Entry 1HG0 (X-ray diffraction, 1.90 A resolution); this record covers chains A and D of the 4 polymer chains in the assembly.

# Chain A (and D)
Protein: L-asparaginase
From: Erwinia chrysanthemi
Notes: EC 3.5.1.1; chain D of this document is another copy of the same molecule, construct and numbering; everything in this record applies to it too
Reference sequence: P06608 (ASPG_ERWCH); residues 1-327 here correspond to UniProt positions 22-348 (UniProt number = residue number + 21)
Chain sequence (327 residues; each row starts with the number of its first residue):
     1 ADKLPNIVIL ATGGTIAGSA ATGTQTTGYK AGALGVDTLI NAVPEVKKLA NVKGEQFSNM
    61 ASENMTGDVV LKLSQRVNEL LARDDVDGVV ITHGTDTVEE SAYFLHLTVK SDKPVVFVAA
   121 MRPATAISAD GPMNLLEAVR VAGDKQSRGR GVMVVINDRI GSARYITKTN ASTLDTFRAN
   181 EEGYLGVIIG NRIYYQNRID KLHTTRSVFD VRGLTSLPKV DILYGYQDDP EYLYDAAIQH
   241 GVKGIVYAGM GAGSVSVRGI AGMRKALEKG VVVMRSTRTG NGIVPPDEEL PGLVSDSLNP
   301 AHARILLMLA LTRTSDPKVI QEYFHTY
Sequence notes: variant Ile-156 (Leu177 in P06608), Arg-178 (Lys199 in P06608), Leu-267 (Met288 in P06608), Met-274 (Ile295 in P06608)
Small-molecule neighbours: succinic acid (SIN): Gly-14, Thr-15, Tyr-29, Ala-31, Met-60, Ala-61, Ser-62, Glu-63, Gly-94, Thr-95, Asp-96, Ala-120, Met-121, Lys-168

# Interface between chain A and chain D
Pairs across the interface (48):
  Arg-150(A) with Asp-200(D), salt bridge
  Arg-159(A) with Glu-181(D), salt bridge
  Tyr-165(A) with Gln-196(D), hydrogen bond (side chain-backbone)
  Glu-181(A) with Arg-159(D), salt bridge; Gly-183(D); Tyr-184(D), hydrogen bond (backbone-backbone); Val-187(D); Gln-196(D), hydrogen bond (backbone-side chain)
  Glu-182(A) with Glu-182(D); Gly-183(D); Gln-196(D); Asn-197(D), hydrogen bond (backbone-side chain)
  Gly-183(A) with Glu-181(D); Glu-182(D); Gly-183(D)
  Tyr-184(A) with Glu-181(D), hydrogen bond (backbone-backbone)
  Val-187(A) with Ile-283(D), hydrophobic
  Ile-189(A) with Ile-283(D), hydrophobic
  Arg-192(A) with His-325(D)
  Tyr-194(A) with Ile-283(D); Pro-286(D); Asp-296(D)
  Tyr-195(A) with Asp-200(D); Lys-201(D)
  Gln-196(A) with Tyr-165(D), hydrogen bond (backbone-side chain); Glu-181(D), hydrogen bond (side chain-backbone); Glu-182(D); Ile-199(D); Asp-200(D), hydrogen bond (backbone-backbone)
  Asn-197(A) with Tyr-165(D); Glu-182(D), hydrogen bond (side chain-backbone); Asn-197(D); Arg-198(D)
  Arg-198(A) with Asn-197(D); Arg-198(D), hydrogen bond (backbone-backbone); Asp-200(D), salt bridge
  Ile-199(A) with Gln-196(D); Asn-197(D)
  Asp-200(A) with Arg-150(D), salt bridge; Tyr-195(D); Gln-196(D), hydrogen bond (backbone-backbone); Arg-198(D), salt bridge
  Lys-201(A) with Tyr-195(D)
  Ile-283(A) with Val-187(D), hydrophobic; Tyr-194(D)
  Pro-286(A) with Tyr-194(D)
  Asp-296(A) with Tyr-194(D)
  His-325(A) with Arg-192(D), hydrogen bond
Also at the interface, not in a pair above, chain A (23 interface residues in all): Pro-285
Also at the interface, not in a pair above, chain D (23 interface residues in all): Ile-189, Pro-285

# Summary
Chain A and chain D each contribute 23 residues to their interface; the contacts include 12 hydrogen bonds and
6 salt bridges. Among the polar pairs are Arg-150(A)/Asp-200(D), Arg-159(A)/Glu-181(D) and
Arg-198(A)/Asp-200(D). Ligands of chain A: succinic acid.
Chain A and chain D are both L-asparaginase (Erwinia chrysanthemi); the structure, X-ray structure of the
complex between Erwinia chrysanthemi L-asparaginase and succinic acid, was determined by X-ray diffraction,
deposited together with 1HFW and 1HG1.
